Entry 8I6O (electron microscopy, 3.80 A resolution); this record covers chains A and E of the 5 polymer chains in the assembly.

== Chain A ==
Name: Cell division protein FtsX
Organism: Pseudomonas aeruginosa
UniProtKB: A0A072ZG76 (A0A072ZG76_PSEAI); residue numbers follow UniProt; this construct covers 1-335
Amino-acid sequence (335 residues; row label = number of the first residue in the row):
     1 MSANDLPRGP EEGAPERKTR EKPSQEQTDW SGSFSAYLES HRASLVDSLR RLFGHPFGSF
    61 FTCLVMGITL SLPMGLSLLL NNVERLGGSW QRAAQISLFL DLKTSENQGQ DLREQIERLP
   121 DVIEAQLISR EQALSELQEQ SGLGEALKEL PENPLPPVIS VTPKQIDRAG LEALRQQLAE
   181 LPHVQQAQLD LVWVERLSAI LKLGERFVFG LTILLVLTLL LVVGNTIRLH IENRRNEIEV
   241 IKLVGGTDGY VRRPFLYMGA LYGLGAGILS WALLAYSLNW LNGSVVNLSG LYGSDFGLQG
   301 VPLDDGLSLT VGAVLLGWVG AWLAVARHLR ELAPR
Unresolved in the structure: 1-34

== Chain E ==
Name: Membrane-bound metallopeptidase
Organism: Pseudomonas aeruginosa
UniProtKB: A0A1J0J314 (A0A1J0J314_PSEAI); residues 20-428 here correspond to UniProt positions 70-478 (UniProt number = residue number + 50)
Amino-acid sequence (409 residues; numbered 20 to 428; the number before each row is that of its first residue):
    20 DERADTQRQL EQTQKDIGEL KKLLDGIQQE KSGVQKQLKS TETEMGDLEK QIKALQDELD
    80 KSEAELKRLD GEKKKLQDAR IEQQRLLAIQ ARAAYQSGRE EYLKLLLNQE HPEKFSRTLT
   140 YYDYINKARL EQLASFNETL RQLANVEQDI SAQKAEQLSK QGELDSRREA LAATRKERQQ
   200 ALAKLNSDYR ERDQKLKSRQ QDQAELAKVL RTIEETLARQ AREAAAAAER ERQRALAAER
   260 ERARQQQAAP GRVTSPPREP APGPLVSSTG AVYGGAFGSA RGKLPWPVNG RVVARFGSQR
   320 GDDPRAKWDG VLISASAGST VRAVHGGRVV FADWLRGAGL LVILDHGGGY LSLYGHNQSL
   380 LKDAGDTVKA GDPIATVGTS GGQSSPAVYF AIRHQGRPAD PTTWCRAQG
Unresolved in the structure: 20-50, 201-428

== Interface between chain A and chain E ==
Contacting residue pairs (32; chain A residue first):
  R92(A) - E132(E)  salt bridge
  Q95(A) - E132(E)
  Q95(A) - R136(E)
  F99(A) - R136(E)
  F99(A) - T139(E)
  F99(A) - Y140(E)  hydrophobic
  F99(A) - Y143(E)  hydrophobic
  E136(A) - H130(E)  salt bridge
  E136(A) - K133(E)
  L137(A) - Y140(E)  hydrophobic
  Q140(A) - H130(E)
  Q140(A) - K133(E)
  Q140(A) - F134(E)
  Q140(A) - T137(E)
  S141(A) - Y141(E)
  L143(A) - Y141(E)
  A146(A) - R148(E)
  L147(A) - I144(E)  hydrophobic
  K148(A) - E101(E)
  E149(A) - E101(E)
  E149(A) - Q151(E)  hydrogen bond (backbone-side chain)
  L150(A) - Q151(E)
  P154(A) - A147(E)  hydrophobic
  P156(A) - Y143(E)  hydrophobic
  V158(A) - Y140(E)
  Q185(A) - Y143(E)  hydrogen bond
  Q186(A) - Y143(E)  hydrogen bond
  Q188(A) - T139(E)
  D190(A) - Y121(E)
  W193(A) - Y121(E)
  Y292(A) - L126(E)
  Y292(A) - Q128(E)  hydrogen bond (backbone-side chain)
Interface residues without a listed pair, chain A (28 interface residues in all): S89, A93, S97, I128, L155, I200
Interface residues without a listed pair, chain E (26 interface residues in all): R104, L105, A112, S116, L122, L125, P131, S135
The authors on this interface:
  - interface residues, chain A: F99(A), L137(A), L143(A), L150(A), L155(A), W193(A), Y292(A)
  - interface residues, chain E: Q103(E), Y121(E), L122(E), L125(E), L126(E), Q128(E), S135(E), Y140(E), Y141(E), Y143(E), I144(E)

== Overview ==
28 residues of chain A face 26 of chain E across their interface; the contacts include 4 hydrogen bonds and 2
salt bridges. Polar contacts include R92(A)-E132(E), E136(A)-H130(E) and E149(A)-Q151(E). The paper reports
interface residues F99(A), L137(A) and Q103(E) among others.
Chain A is Cell division protein FtsX and chain E is Membrane-bound metallopeptidase, both from Pseudomonas
aeruginosa; the structure, Cryo-EM structure of Pseudomonas aeruginosa FtsE(WT)X/EnvC complex in peptidisc,
was determined by electron microscopy (same publication as 8I6Q, 8I6R and 8I6S).
